Entry 5ZUF (electron microscopy, 6.80 A resolution (low resolution: residue-level contacts below are approximate; hydrogen-bond / salt-bridge calls are withheld)); this record covers chains B and C of the 5 polymer chains in the assembly.

Chain B:
Name: VP2
From: Enterovirus A71
UniProtKB: A0A1P8LK26 (A0A1P8LK26_9ENTO); residue numbers follow UniProt; this construct covers 79-323
Sequence (245 residues; row label = number of the first residue in the row):
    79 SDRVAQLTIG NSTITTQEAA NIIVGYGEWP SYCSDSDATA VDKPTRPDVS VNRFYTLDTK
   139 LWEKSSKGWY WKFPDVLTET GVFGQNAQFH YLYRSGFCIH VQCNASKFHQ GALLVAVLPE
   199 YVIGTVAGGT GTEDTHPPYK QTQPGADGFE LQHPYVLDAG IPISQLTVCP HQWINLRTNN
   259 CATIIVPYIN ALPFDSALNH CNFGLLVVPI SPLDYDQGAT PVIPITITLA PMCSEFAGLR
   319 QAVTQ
Unresolved in the structure: 79-81, 319-323

Chain C:
Name: VP3
From: Enterovirus A71
UniProtKB: W8XVT2 (W8XVT2_9ENTO); residues 1-242 here correspond to UniProt positions 324-565 (UniProt number = residue number + 323)
Sequence (242 residues; numbered 1 to 242; the number before each row is that of its first residue):
     1 GFPTELKPGT NQFLTTDDGV SAPILPNFHP TPCIHIPGEV RNLLELCQVE TILEVNNVPT
    61 NATSLMERLR FPVSAQAGKG ELCAVFRADP GRNGPWQSTL LGQLCGYYTQ WSGSLEVTFM
   121 FTGSFMATGK MLIAYTPPGG PLPKDRATAM LGTHVIWDFG LQSSVTLVIP WISNTHYRAH
   181 ARDGVFDYYT TGLVSIWYQT NYVVPIGAPN TAYIIALAAA QKNFTMKLCK DASDILQTGT
   241 IQ
Unresolved in the structure: 240-242

Chain B / chain C interface:
Contacting residue pairs (67; chain B residue first):
  Tyr104(B) - Gly38(C)
  Glu106(B) - His35(C)
  Glu106(B) - Pro37(C)
  Glu106(B) - Gly38(C)
  Lys185(B) - Ser124(C)
  Lys185(B) - Phe125(C)
  Lys185(B) - Met126(C)
  Phe186(B) - Ser124(C)
  Phe186(B) - Met126(C)
  Phe186(B) - Ile206(C)
  Phe186(B) - Gly207(C)
  Phe186(B) - Pro209(C)
  His187(B) - Ser124(C)
  Gln188(B) - Thr122(C)
  Gln188(B) - Gly123(C)
  Gln188(B) - Ser124(C)
  Gln188(B) - Pro209(C)
  Gln188(B) - Thr211(C)
  Gln188(B) - Ala212(C)
  Gly189(B) - Thr122(C)
  Ala190(B) - Thr122(C)
  Pro232(B) - Met66(C)
  Tyr233(B) - Glu54(C)
  Tyr233(B) - Leu65(C)
  Tyr233(B) - Met66(C)
  Tyr233(B) - Arg68(C)
  Ile241(B) - Met66(C)
  Ile241(B) - Leu69(C)
  Ser242(B) - Thr51(C)
  Ser242(B) - Ile52(C)
  Ser242(B) - Glu54(C)
  Ser242(B) - Leu69(C)
  Ser242(B) - Ser98(C)
  Gln243(B) - Thr51(C)
  Gln243(B) - Ser98(C)
  Gln243(B) - Leu100(C)
  Gln243(B) - Gln103(C)
  Thr245(B) - Val49(C)
  Thr245(B) - Glu50(C)
  Thr245(B) - Thr51(C)
  Trp251(B) - Ile215(C)
  Asn253(B) - Met120(C)
  Asn253(B) - Phe121(C)
  Asn253(B) - Thr122(C)
  Arg255(B) - Phe121(C)
  Arg255(B) - Gly123(C)
  Arg255(B) - Ser124(C)
  Arg255(B) - Phe125(C)
  Arg255(B) - Ala127(C)
  Arg255(B) - Phe159(C)
  Arg255(B) - Ser163(C)
  Thr256(B) - Ser163(C)
  Tyr266(B) - Pro37(C)
  Ile267(B) - Pro37(C)
  Asn268(B) - Ile36(C)
  Ala269(B) - Ile34(C)
  Ile288(B) - Arg70(C)
  Ile288(B) - Ile215(C)
  Ser289(B) - Thr122(C)
  Ser289(B) - Tyr213(C)
  Pro290(B) - Arg70(C)
  Pro290(B) - Tyr213(C)
  Asp292(B) - Pro209(C)
  Tyr293(B) - Pro209(C)
  Asp294(B) - Gly207(C)
  Asp294(B) - Ala208(C)
  Asp294(B) - Pro209(C)
Interface residues without a listed pair, chain B (32 interface residues in all): Val246, Pro265, Leu270, Pro271
Interface residues without a listed pair, chain C (43 interface residues in all): Leu46, Gln97, Thr99, Gly160, Tyr202, Pro205, Leu217

Summary:
The interface between chain B and chain C involves 32 residues on one side and 43 on the other.
Here chain B is VP2 and chain C is VP3, both from Enterovirus A71. Entry 5ZUF (Fit R10 Fab coordinates into
the cryo-EM of EV71 in complex with A9) was determined by electron microscopy together with 5ZUD from the same
study.
